PDB entry 5LB1 | X-ray diffraction, 1.55 A resolution | chain A

== Chain A ==
Molecule: L, D-transpeptidase 2
Organism: Mycobacterium tuberculosis
Notes: EC 2.3.2.-
UniProt: I6Y9J2 (LDT2_MYCTU); numbering as in UniProt (aligned over 149-408)
Sequence (262 residues; numbered 147 to 408; the number before each row is that of its first residue):
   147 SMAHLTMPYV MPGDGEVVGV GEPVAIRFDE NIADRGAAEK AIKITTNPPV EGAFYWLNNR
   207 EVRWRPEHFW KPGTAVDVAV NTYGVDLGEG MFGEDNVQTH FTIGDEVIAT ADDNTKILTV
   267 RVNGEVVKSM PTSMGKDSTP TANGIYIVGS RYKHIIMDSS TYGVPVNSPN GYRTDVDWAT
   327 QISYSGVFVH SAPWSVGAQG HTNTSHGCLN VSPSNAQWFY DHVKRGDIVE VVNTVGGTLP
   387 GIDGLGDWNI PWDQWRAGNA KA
Disordered / not traced: 147-149, 408
Construct notes: expression tag (147-148)
Covalent attachments: 5-mercapto-2-nitro-benzoic acid (MNB) linked to Cys354
Residues lining bound ligands: 5-mercapto-2-nitro-benzoic acid (MNB): Met303, Asp304, Tyr308, Tyr318, Thr320, Val322, Gly332, His336, Trp340, His352

== Overview ==
Covalently linked 5-mercapto-2-nitro-benzoic acid: at Cys354.
Chain A is L, D-transpeptidase 2 (Mycobacterium tuberculosis); the structure, Crystal structure of the
Mycobacterium tuberculosis L,D-transpeptidase-2 (LdtMt2) BC-module with thionitrobenzoate (TNB) adduct at the
active ..., was determined by X-ray diffraction together with 5LBG from the same study.
